1QN4 - chains A and D of the 3 polymer chains in the assembly; structure by X-ray diffraction, 1.86 A resolution.

# Chain A
Protein: Transcription initiation factor tfiid-1
Source organism: Arabidopsis thaliana
UniProtKB: P28147 (TF21_ARATH); residue numbers follow UniProt; this construct covers 1-200
Chain sequence (200 residues; numbered 1 to 200; the number before each row is that of its first residue):
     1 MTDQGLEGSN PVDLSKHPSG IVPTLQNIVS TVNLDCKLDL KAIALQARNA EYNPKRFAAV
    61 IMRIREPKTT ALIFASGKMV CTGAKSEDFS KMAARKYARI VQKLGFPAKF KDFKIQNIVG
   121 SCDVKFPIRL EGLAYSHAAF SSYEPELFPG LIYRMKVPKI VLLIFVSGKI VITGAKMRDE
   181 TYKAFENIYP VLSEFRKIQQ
Disordered / not traced: 1-15, 199-200
Curated features (UniProtKB/Swiss-Prot):
  - modified residue: Thr2 (N-acetylthreonine)
What the authors report for this chain:
  - binding site for the 14-nt DNA strand (chain D): Phe57
  - specificity-determining residues: Val29, Val119, Leu163 (proposed by the authors, not directly observed)

# Chain D
Molecule: 14-nt DNA strand
Sequence (14 nucleotides; row label = number of the first residue in the row):
   215 TGCCATTTTA TAGC

# Chain A / chain D interface
Pairs across the interface (37; chain A residue first):
  Gln26(A) with DT223(D), sugar contact; DA224(D), sugar contact
  Asn27(A) with DT222(D), hydrogen bond to the base; DT223(D), hydrogen bond to the base
  Val29(A) with DT222(D), base contact
  Arg56(A) with DA219(D), sugar contact; DT220(D), sugar contact; DT221(D), salt bridge to the phosphate
  Phe57(A) with DA219(D), base contact; DT220(D), base contact
  Ile61(A) with DT220(D), phosphate contact; DT221(D), sugar contact
  Arg63(A) with DT221(D), hydrogen bond to the phosphate; DT222(D), salt bridge to the phosphate
  Thr70(A) with DT221(D), phosphate contact; DT222(D), hydrogen bond to the phosphate
  Leu72(A) with DT220(D), base contact; DT221(D), base contact
  Thr82(A) with DT221(D), base contact; DT222(D), hydrogen bond to the sugar
  Gly83(A) with DT222(D), phosphate contact
  Lys85(A) with DT223(D), phosphate contact
  Val119(A) with DT223(D), base contact; DA224(D), base contact
  Ser121(A) with DA224(D), sugar contact
  Phe148(A) with DT225(D), base contact; DA226(D), base contact
  Pro149(A) with DA226(D), base contact; DG227(D), sugar contact
  Leu163(A) with DT225(D), base contact
  Phe165(A) with DT225(D), base contact; DA226(D), sugar contact
  Ser167(A) with DA226(D), hydrogen bond to the phosphate
  Lys169(A) with DT225(D), sugar contact; DA226(D), phosphate contact
  Val171(A) with DA224(D), base contact; DT225(D), sugar contact
Also at the interface, not in a pair above, chain A (23 interface residues in all): Glu51, Lys68

# Overview
The interface between chain A and chain D involves 23 residues on one side and 9 on the other; the contacts
include 6 hydrogen bonds and 2 salt bridges. Polar contacts include Asn27(A)-DT222(D), Asn27(A)-DT223(D) and
Thr82(A)-DT222(D). From the paper: a binding site for the 14-nt DNA strand (chain D) at Phe57(A); specificity
determinants Val29(A), Val119(A) and Leu163(A).
Here chain A is Transcription initiation factor tfiid-1 (Arabidopsis thaliana) and chain D is a 14-nt DNA
strand. Entry 1QN4 (Crystal structure of the T(-24) Adenovirus major late promoter TATA box variant bound to
wild-type TBP ...) was determined by X-ray diffraction (same publication as 1QN3, 1QN5, 1QN6, 1QN7, 1QN8, 1QN9
and 4 further entries).
